8SMV - chains R and A of the 5 polymer chains in the assembly; structure by electron microscopy, 2.74 A resolution.

# Chain R
Molecule: G-protein coupled receptor 161
Organism: Homo sapiens
UniProt: Q8N6U8 (GP161_HUMAN); residue numbers follow UniProt; this construct covers 1-529
Chain sequence (540 residues; row label = number of the first residue in the row; numbers below 1 keep their minus sign (Asp-10 is residue -10)):
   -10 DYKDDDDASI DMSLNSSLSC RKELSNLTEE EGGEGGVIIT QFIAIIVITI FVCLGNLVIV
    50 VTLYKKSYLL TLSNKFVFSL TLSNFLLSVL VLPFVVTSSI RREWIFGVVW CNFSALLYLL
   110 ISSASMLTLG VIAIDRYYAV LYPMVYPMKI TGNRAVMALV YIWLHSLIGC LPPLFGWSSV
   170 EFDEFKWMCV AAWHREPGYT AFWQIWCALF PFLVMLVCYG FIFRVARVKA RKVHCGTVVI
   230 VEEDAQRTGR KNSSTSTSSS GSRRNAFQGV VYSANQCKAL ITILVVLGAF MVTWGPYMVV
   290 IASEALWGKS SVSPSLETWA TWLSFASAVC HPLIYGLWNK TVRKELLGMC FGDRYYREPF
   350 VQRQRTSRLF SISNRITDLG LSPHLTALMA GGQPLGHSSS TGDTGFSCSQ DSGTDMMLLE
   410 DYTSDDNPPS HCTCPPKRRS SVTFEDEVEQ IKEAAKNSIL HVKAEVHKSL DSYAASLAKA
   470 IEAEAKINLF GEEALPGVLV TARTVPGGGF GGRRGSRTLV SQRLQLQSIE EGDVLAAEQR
Unresolved in the structure: -10 to 27, 221-265, 341-529
Sequence notes: expression tag (-10 to 0)
Cystine bridges: Cys100-Cys178
UniProt features mapped onto this chain:
  - glycosylation (N-linked (GlcNAc...) asparagine): Asn4, Asn15
What the authors report for this chain:
  - contacts within the chain: Asp172-Lys298 (salt bridge), Lys175-Glu293 (salt bridge)
  - mutagenesis - M177R, V179R, W182R, I323A/W327A/R332A: abolished signaling
  - disease-associated variants - W182G (citing earlier work)
  - binding site for cholesterol: Trp327, Arg332
  - conformationally variable residues (side-chain flip): Trp327 (from molecular simulation)
  - mutagenesis - I323A/W327A/R332A: decreased binding to 3H-cholesterol
  - mutagenesis - V129E, W327A, R332A: decreased signaling
  - mutagenesis - V129E: decreased binding to Guanine nucleotide-binding protein G(s) subunit alpha isoforms short (chain A)
  - mutagenesis - V129E: abolished localization

# Chain A
Molecule: Guanine nucleotide-binding protein G(s) subunit alpha isoforms short
Organism: Homo sapiens
UniProt: P63092 (GNAS2_HUMAN); numbering as in UniProt; present here: 5-64, 204-253, 264-394
Chain sequence (261 residues; numbered -7 to 394; 141 numbers in that range are skipped by the numbering (no residue carries them; nothing is unmodelled there); the number before each row is that of its first residue; numbers below 1 keep their minus sign (Gly-7 is residue -7)):
    -7 GGSLEVLFQG PSGNSKTEDQ RNEEKAQREA NKKIEKQLQK DKQVYRATHR LLLLGADNSG
    53 KSTIVKQMRI LH
   196 GGSGGSGGTS GIFETKFQVD KVNFHMFDVG GQRDERRKWI QCFNDVTAII FVVDSSDY
   264 NRLQEALNLF KSIWNNRWLR TISVILFLNK QDLLAEKVLA GKSKIEDYFP EFARYTTPED
   324 ATPEPGEDPR VTRAKYFIRD EFLRISTASG DGRHYCYPHF TCAVDTENAR RIFNDCRDII
   384 QRMHLRQYEL L
Unresolved in the structure: -7 to 8, 196-200
Sequence notes: expression tag (-7 to 4); conflict Asp49 (Gly in P63092), Asn50 (Glu in P63092), Asp249 (Ala in P63092), Asp252 (Ser in P63092), Ala372 (Ile in P63092), Ile375 (Val in P63092); linker (196-203)

# Chain R / chain A interface
Pairs across the interface (17; chain R residue first):
  Ala128(R) with His387(A), hydrogen bond (backbone-side chain); Tyr391(A)
  Val129(R) with Gln384(A), hydrogen bond (backbone-side chain)
  Leu130(R) with Arg380(A), hydrogen bond (backbone-side chain)
  Pro132(R) with Arg380(A); Ile383(A), hydrophobic
  Met133(R) with His41(A); Phe219(A), hydrophobic; Cys379(A), hydrophobic
  Ile211(R) with Leu393(A), hydrophobic
  Lys218(R) with Asp381(A), salt bridge; Gln384(A), hydrogen bond; Arg385(A), hydrogen bond (backbone-side chain)
  Lys267(R) with Glu392(A), salt bridge; Leu394(A), hydrogen bond (side chain-backbone)
  Ala268(R) with Leu393(A)
  Thr271(R) with Glu392(A), hydrogen bond (side chain-backbone)
Interface residues without a listed pair, chain R (17 interface residues in all): Arg125, Met137, Val214, Ala215, Ala219, Ile272, Trp327
Interface residues without a listed pair, chain A (17 interface residues in all): Lys216, Val217, Phe376, Leu388

# Overview
Chain R and chain A each contribute 17 residues to their interface; the contacts include 7 hydrogen bonds and
2 salt bridges. Among the polar pairs are Lys218(R)-Asp381(A), Lys267(R)-Glu392(A) and Ala128(R)-His387(A).
The paper reports a binding site for cholesterol at Trp327(R) and Arg332(R); M177R, V179R and W182R of chain
R, among others, abolish signaling; 7 substitutions were tested in all.
Here chain R is G-protein coupled receptor 161 and chain A is Guanine nucleotide-binding protein G(s) subunit
alpha isoforms short, both from Homo sapiens. Entry 8SMV (GPR161 Gs heterotrimer) was determined by electron
microscopy.
